PDB entry 9ERC | X-ray diffraction, 1.31 A resolution | chains S and L of the 4 polymer chains in the assembly

# Chain S
Molecule: Hydrogenase-2 small chain
Organism: Escherichia coli
Notes: EC 1.12.99.6
UniProtKB: P69741 (MBHT_ECOLI); residues 2-293 here correspond to UniProt positions 39-330 (UniProt number = residue number + 37)
Chain sequence (298 residues; numbered 2 to 299; the number before each row is that of its first residue):
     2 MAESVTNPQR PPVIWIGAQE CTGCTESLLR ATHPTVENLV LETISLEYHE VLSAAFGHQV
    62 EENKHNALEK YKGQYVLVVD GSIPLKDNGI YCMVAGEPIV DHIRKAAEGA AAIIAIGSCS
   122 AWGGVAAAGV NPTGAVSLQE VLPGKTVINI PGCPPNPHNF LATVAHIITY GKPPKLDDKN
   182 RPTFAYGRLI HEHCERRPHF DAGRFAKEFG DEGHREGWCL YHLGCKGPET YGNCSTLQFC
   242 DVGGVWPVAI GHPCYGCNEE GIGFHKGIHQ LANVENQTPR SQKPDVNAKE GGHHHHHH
Not modelled in the structure: 2-8, 277-299
Sequence notes: expression tag (294-299)
Ion coordination: 4Fe-4S cluster Fe site 1: Cys22, Cys25, Cys120, Cys154; Mg2+ near Asp88 (its only coordinating residue here); 4Fe-4S cluster Fe site 2: His192, Cys195, Cys220, Cys226; 3Fe-4S cluster Fe: Cys235, Cys255, Cys258
Small-molecule neighbours:
  - 3Fe-4S cluster (F3S): Ile191, Thr231, Cys235, Phe240, Trp247, Pro248, Cys255, Tyr256, Gly257, Cys258, Asn259
  - 4Fe-4S cluster (SF4), molecule 1: Glu21, Cys22, Gly24, Cys25, Gly82, Gly118, Ser119, Cys120, Val126, Gly153, Cys154, Pro155
  - 4Fe-4S cluster (SF4), molecule 2: Ile191, His192, Cys195, Arg197, Arg198, Phe201, Cys220, Leu221, Tyr222, Cys226, Gly228, Pro229, Val249
UniProt features mapped onto this chain:
  - binding site ([4Fe-4S] cluster): Cys22, Cys25, Cys120, Cys154, His192, Cys195, Cys220, Cys226
  - binding site ([3Fe-4S] cluster): Cys235, Cys255, Cys258

# Chain L
Molecule: Hydrogenase-2 large chain
Organism: Escherichia coli
Notes: EC 1.12.99.6
UniProtKB: P0ACE0 (MBHM_ECOLI); residues 1-567 here = UniProt positions 1-567
Chain sequence (567 residues; each row starts with the number of its first residue):
     1 MSQRITIDPV TRIEGHLRID CEIENGVVSK AWASGTMWRG MEEIVKNRDP RDAWMIVQRI
    61 CGVCTTTHAL SSVRAAESAL NIDVPVNAQY IRNIILAAHT THDHIVHFYQ LSALDWVDIT
   121 SALQADPTKA SEMLKGVSTW HLNSPEEFTK VQNKIKDLVA SGQLGIFANG YWGHPAMKLP
   181 PEVNLIAVAH YLQALECQRD ANRVVALLGG KTPHIQNLAV GGVANPINLD GLGVLNLERL
   241 MYIKSFIDKL SDFVEQVYKV DTAVIAAFYP EWLTRGKGAV NYLSVPEFPT DSKNGSFLFP
   301 GGYIENADLS SYRPITSHSD EYLIKGIQES AKHSWYKDEA PQAPWEGTTI PAYDGWSDDG
   361 KYSWVKSPTF YGKTVEVGPL ANMLVKLAAG RESTQNKLNE IVAIYQKLTG NTLEVAQLHS
   421 TLGRIIGRTV HCCELQDILQ NQYSALITNI GKGDHTTFVK PNIPATGEFK GVGFLEAPRG
   481 MLSHWMVIKD GIISNYQAVV PSTWNSGPRN FNDDVGPYEQ SLVGTPVADP NKPLEVVRTI
   541 HSFDPCMACA VHVVDADGNE VVSVKVL
Not modelled in the structure: 1, 553-567
Ion coordination: Mg2+ site 1: Glu42, Ala498; Ni2+: Cys61, Cys64, Cys546, Cys549; carbonmonoxide-(dicyano) iron Fe: Cys64, Cys549; Mg2+ site 2 near Glu196 (its only coordinating residue here)
Small-molecule neighbours: carbonmonoxide-(dicyano) iron (FCO): Cys64, Thr67, His68, Ala477, Pro478, Arg479, Leu482, Val500, Pro501, Ser502, Cys546, Cys549
UniProt features mapped onto this chain:
  - binding site (Ni(2+)): Cys61, Cys64, Cys546, Cys549
  - site: His552, Val553 (Cleavage)

# How chain S and chain L interact
Residue-residue contacts (177; chain S residue first):
  Gln10(S) - Ser161(L)  hydrogen bond (side chain-backbone)
  Gln10(S) - Gln163(L)
  Arg11(S) - Leu158(L)
  Arg11(S) - Ser161(L)  hydrogen bond
  Arg11(S) - Gln163(L)  hydrogen bond (backbone-side chain)
  Gly18(S) - His16(L)  hydrogen bond (backbone-side chain)
  Ala19(S) - His16(L)  hydrogen bond (backbone-side chain)
  Gln20(S) - Met37(L)
  Gln20(S) - Trp38(L)  hydrogen bond (side chain-backbone)
  Gln20(S) - Arg39(L)
  Glu21(S) - Glu14(L)
  Glu21(S) - His16(L)  salt bridge
  Glu21(S) - Met37(L)
  Cys22(S) - Glu14(L)
  Cys22(S) - Arg39(L)
  Cys22(S) - Arg59(L)
  Cys22(S) - Ile60(L)
  Cys22(S) - Cys61(L)
  Cys22(S) - Gly62(L)  hydrogen bond (backbone-backbone)
  Cys22(S) - Val63(L)
  Cys22(S) - His214(L)  hydrogen bond
  Thr23(S) - Glu14(L)  hydrogen bond
  Thr23(S) - Val63(L)
  Gly24(S) - Gly62(L)
  Gly24(S) - Pro213(L)
  Glu27(S) - Gly62(L)
  Glu27(S) - Val63(L)
  Glu27(S) - His102(L)  salt bridge
  Glu27(S) - Pro213(L)
  Ser28(S) - Pro213(L)
  Leu30(S) - Val106(L)  hydrophobic
  Leu30(S) - Gln198(L)  hydrogen bond (backbone-side chain)
  Leu30(S) - Arg199(L)
  Arg31(S) - His102(L)
  Arg31(S) - Asn202(L)
  Arg31(S) - Thr212(L)  hydrogen bond
  Arg31(S) - Pro213(L)
  Ala32(S) - Arg199(L)
  Thr33(S) - Arg203(L)
  Thr36(S) - Arg199(L)
  Val37(S) - Leu195(L)  hydrophobic
  Glu38(S) - Leu195(L)
  Glu38(S) - Arg199(L)  salt bridge
  Ser46(S) - Gln163(L)
  Leu47(S) - Gly165(L)
  Leu47(S) - Ile166(L)  hydrogen bond (backbone-backbone)
  Glu51(S) - Pro9(L)
  Glu51(S) - Thr11(L)
  Glu51(S) - Arg12(L)  hydrogen bond (backbone-backbone)
  Val52(S) - Arg12(L)
  Val52(S) - Leu111(L)
  Leu53(S) - Arg12(L)
  Leu53(S) - Ile166(L)
  Ser54(S) - Thr11(L)  hydrogen bond (backbone-side chain)
  Ser54(S) - Arg12(L)  hydrogen bond (backbone-side chain)
  Ser54(S) - Ile166(L)
  Ala55(S) - Arg12(L)  hydrogen bond (backbone-side chain)
  Ala55(S) - Leu114(L)  hydrophobic
  Ala55(S) - Ile166(L)  hydrogen bond (backbone-backbone)
  Ala55(S) - Gly170(L)
  Ala55(S) - Tyr171(L)
  Ala55(S) - Trp172(L)  hydrophobic
  Ala56(S) - Thr11(L)  hydrogen bond (backbone-side chain)
  Ala56(S) - Ala168(L)
  Ala56(S) - Asn169(L)
  Ala56(S) - Tyr171(L)
  Phe57(S) - Ile7(L)  hydrophobic
  Phe57(S) - Pro9(L)
  Phe57(S) - Thr11(L)
  Phe57(S) - Tyr171(L)  hydrogen bond (backbone-side chain)
  Phe57(S) - Pro533(L)
  Phe57(S) - Leu534(L)
  Phe57(S) - Val537(L)  hydrophobic
  Gly58(S) - Asp8(L)
  Gly58(S) - Pro9(L)  hydrogen bond (backbone-backbone)
  His59(S) - Thr6(L)  hydrogen bond (side chain-backbone)
  Gln60(S) - Asn169(L)  hydrogen bond (backbone-side chain)
  Gln60(S) - Tyr171(L)  hydrogen bond
  Gln60(S) - Asn531(L)  hydrogen bond (side chain-backbone)
  Gln60(S) - Lys532(L)
  Val61(S) - Pro9(L)  hydrophobic
  Val61(S) - Thr11(L)
  Glu63(S) - Asn169(L)  hydrogen bond
  Asn64(S) - Ala168(L)  hydrogen bond (side chain-backbone)
  Asn64(S) - Asn169(L)  hydrogen bond
  Lys71(S) - Gly162(L)
  Tyr72(S) - Gln163(L)  hydrogen bond
  Ile91(S) - Tyr353(L)  hydrophobic
  Tyr92(S) - Thr36(L)
  Tyr92(S) - Met37(L)
  Tyr92(S) - Trp38(L)  hydrogen bond (backbone-backbone)
  Tyr92(S) - Trp364(L)  hydrophobic
  Cys93(S) - His16(L)
  Cys93(S) - Thr36(L)
  Cys93(S) - Met37(L)  hydrophobic
  Met94(S) - Thr36(L)  hydrogen bond (backbone-side chain)
  Val95(S) - Asp8(L)
  Val95(S) - His16(L)
  Ala96(S) - Asp8(L)  hydrogen bond (backbone-side chain)
  Gly97(S) - Asp8(L)
  Val126(S) - Ile44(L)
  Val126(S) - Ile56(L)  hydrophobic
  Val126(S) - Arg59(L)
  Ala127(S) - Ile44(L)
  Ala129(S) - Ile44(L)
  Gly130(S) - Arg48(L)
  Val131(S) - Glu43(L)
  Pro133(S) - Trp38(L)  hydrophobic
  Pro133(S) - Arg39(L)
  Pro133(S) - Gly40(L)
  Pro133(S) - Glu43(L)
  Pro133(S) - Ile44(L)
  Thr134(S) - Trp38(L)
  Thr134(S) - Arg39(L)
  Cys154(S) - Arg59(L)  hydrogen bond (backbone-side chain)
  Cys154(S) - Lys211(L)
  Cys154(S) - His214(L)
  Pro155(S) - Pro213(L)
  Pro155(S) - His214(L)
  Arg197(S) - Gly233(L)  hydrogen bond (side chain-backbone)
  Glu209(S) - Phe458(L)
  Glu209(S) - Lys460(L)  salt bridge
  Phe210(S) - Ala219(L)  hydrophobic
  Phe210(S) - Ala224(L)  hydrophobic
  Phe210(S) - Phe458(L)
  Gly211(S) - Thr457(L)
  His215(S) - Ala224(L)  hydrogen bond (side chain-backbone)
  His215(S) - Pro226(L)
  His215(S) - Val234(L)
  Arg216(S) - Pro226(L)
  Arg216(S) - Ile227(L)  hydrogen bond (side chain-backbone)
  Arg216(S) - Asn228(L)  hydrogen bond (backbone-side chain)
  Arg216(S) - Val234(L)
  Arg216(S) - His455(L)  hydrogen bond
  Glu217(S) - Asn228(L)  hydrogen bond
  Glu217(S) - Leu232(L)
  Gly218(S) - Val234(L)
  Phe240(S) - Lys211(L)
  Cys241(S) - Ala206(L)  hydrophobic
  Cys241(S) - Thr212(L)
  Val243(S) - Arg203(L)
  Val243(S) - Tyr242(L)  hydrogen bond (backbone-side chain)
  Gly244(S) - Arg239(L)  hydrogen bond (backbone-side chain)
  Val246(S) - Ala206(L)
  Val246(S) - Leu207(L)  hydrophobic
  Val246(S) - Gly210(L)
  Val246(S) - Lys211(L)
  Trp247(S) - Gly210(L)  hydrogen bond (backbone-backbone)
  Pro248(S) - Gly210(L)
  Pro248(S) - Lys211(L)
  Pro248(S) - Gln216(L)
  Ala250(S) - Gly233(L)
  Ile251(S) - Leu207(L)
  Ile251(S) - Leu208(L)
  Ile251(S) - Gly210(L)
  Ile251(S) - Asn217(L)
  Ile251(S) - Ala224(L)
  Ile251(S) - Asn225(L)
  Ile251(S) - Pro226(L)
  Gly252(S) - Ala224(L)
  His253(S) - Trp54(L)
  His253(S) - Gln216(L)
  His253(S) - Leu218(L)
  His253(S) - Ala224(L)
  Pro254(S) - Gln216(L)  hydrogen bond (backbone-side chain)
  Tyr256(S) - Met55(L)  hydrophobic
  Tyr256(S) - Ile56(L)
  Tyr256(S) - Gln216(L)
  Phe265(S) - Arg48(L)  hydrogen bond (backbone-side chain)
  Phe265(S) - Met55(L)
  Phe265(S) - Arg59(L)
  Gly268(S) - Asp52(L)
  Ile269(S) - Arg51(L)
  Ile269(S) - Asp52(L)  hydrogen bond (backbone-side chain)
  Ile269(S) - Trp54(L)
  Ile269(S) - Met55(L)  hydrophobic
  His270(S) - Arg51(L)
Interface residues without a listed pair, chain S (84 interface residues in all): Pro9, Val41, Leu42, Glu48, Tyr49, Gly245, Cys255, His266
Interface residues without a listed pair, chain L (93 interface residues in all): Ile13, Gly15, Met41, Thr65, Gln110, Lys154, Phe167, Leu192, Gly209, Val223, Gly231, Phe246, Pro351, Ala548

# Summary
The interface between chain S and chain L involves 84 residues on one side and 93 on the other, with 44
hydrogen bonds and 4 salt bridges. Among the polar pairs are Glu21(S)-His16(L), Glu27(S)-His102(L) and
Glu38(S)-Arg199(L). Ligands of chain S: 4Fe-4S cluster and 3Fe-4S cluster.
Here chain S is Hydrogenase-2 small chain and chain L is Hydrogenase-2 large chain, both from Escherichia
coli. Entry 9ERC (Hydrogenase-2 Ni-Li state) was determined by X-ray diffraction.
